PDB entry 6DWF | X-ray diffraction, 1.94 A resolution | chains A and G

[Chain A]
Name: Cationic trypsin
Organism: Bos taurus
Notes: EC 3.4.21.4
UniProt: P00760 (TRY1_BOVIN); the construct lacks a stretch of the UniProt sequence and is renumbered around it, so the offset changes along the chain: 16-34 = UniProt 24-42; 37-67 = UniProt 43-73; 69-125 = UniProt 74-130; 127-130 = UniProt 131-134; 6 more segments
Chain sequence (223 residues; each row starts with the number of its first residue; note: 10 numbers in that range are skipped by the numbering (no residue carries them; nothing is unmodelled there)):
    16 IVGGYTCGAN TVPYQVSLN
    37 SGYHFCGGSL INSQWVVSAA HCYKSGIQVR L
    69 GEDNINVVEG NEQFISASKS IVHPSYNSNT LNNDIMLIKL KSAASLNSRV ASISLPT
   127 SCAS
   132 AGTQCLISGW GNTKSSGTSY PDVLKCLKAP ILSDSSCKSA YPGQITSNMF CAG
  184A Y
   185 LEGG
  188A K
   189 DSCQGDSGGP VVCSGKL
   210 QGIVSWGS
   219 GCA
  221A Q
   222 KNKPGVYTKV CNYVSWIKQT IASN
Disulfides: Cys22-Cys157, Cys42-Cys58, Cys128-Cys232, Cys136-Cys201, Cys168-Cys182, Cys191-Cys220
Curated features (UniProtKB/Swiss-Prot):
  - active site (Charge relay system): His57, Asp102, Ser195
  - binding site (Ca(2+)): Glu70, Asn72, Val75, Glu80
  - binding site (substrate): Asp189, Ser190, Gln192, Gly193, Ser195
From the paper describing this entry:
  - conformationally variable residues (loop rearrangement): Val76 to Asn79, Ser96 to Thr98, Leu114 to Arg117

[Chain G]
Name: Kunitz-type inihibitor
Organism: Bauhinia bauhinioides
UniProt: Q6VEQ7 (Q6VEQ7_BAUBA); residues 1-163 here correspond to UniProt positions 19-181 (UniProt number = residue number + 18)
Chain sequence (169 residues; numbered -5 to 163; the number before each row is that of its first residue; numbers below 1 keep their minus sign (His-5 is residue -5)):
    -5 HHHHHHSSVV VDTNGQPVSN GADAYYLVPV SHGHAGLALA KIGNEAEPRA VVLDPHHRPG
    55 RPVRFESPLR INIIKESYFL NIKFGPSSSD SGVWDVIQQD PIGLAVKVTD TKSLLGPFKV
   115 EKEGEGYKIV YYPERGQTGL DIGLVHRNDK YYLAVKDGEP CVFKIRKAT
Disordered / not traced: -5 to 0
Differences from the reference sequence: expression tag (-5 to 0); engineered mutation Arg55 (Leu73 in Q6VEQ7)
From the paper describing this entry:
  - specificity-determining residues: Arg64
  - conformationally variable residues (loop rearrangement): His26 to His28, Ile36 to Asn38, Pro49 to His50, Ser82 to Asp84, Lys106 to Ser107, Glu128 to Gln131, His140 to Lys144

[Chain A / chain G interface]
Contacting residue pairs (49):
  Tyr39(A) with Val3(G); Pro11(G)
  Phe41(A) with Ile65(G)
  Cys42(A) with Ile65(G), hydrophobic
  His57(A) with Leu63(G); Ile65(G); Lys69(G), hydrogen bond (backbone-side chain); Tyr72(G), hydrogen bond (backbone-side chain)
  Tyr59(A) with Lys69(G), hydrogen bond (backbone-side chain)
  Lys60(A) with Val3(G)
  Asn97(A) with Phe73(G); Arg129(G), hydrogen bond (backbone-side chain); Gly130(G)
  Leu99(A) with Leu63(G), hydrophobic; Leu109(G), hydrophobic
  Ser147(A) with Ser82(G)
  Thr149(A) with Ala16(G)
  Tyr151(A) with Asn66(G), hydrogen bond
  Gln175(A) with Leu108(G); Arg129(G)
  Asp189(A) with Arg64(G), salt bridge
  Ser190(A) with Arg64(G), hydrogen bond
  Cys191(A) with Arg64(G)
  Gln192(A) with Asn14(G); Ser61(G); Pro62(G); Leu63(G), hydrogen bond (side chain-backbone); Arg64(G); Ile65(G); Asn66(G)
  Gly193(A) with Arg64(G), hydrogen bond (backbone-backbone); Ile65(G); Asn66(G)
  Asp194(A) with Arg64(G), hydrogen bond (backbone-backbone)
  Ser195(A) with Arg64(G), hydrogen bond (backbone-backbone); Ile65(G), hydrogen bond (side chain-backbone)
  Val213(A) with Arg64(G)
  Ser214(A) with Leu63(G); Arg64(G), hydrogen bond (backbone-backbone)
  Trp215(A) with Pro62(G); Leu63(G), hydrophobic; Arg64(G); Leu108(G), hydrophobic
  Gly216(A) with Pro62(G), hydrogen bond (backbone-backbone); Arg64(G)
  Ser217(A) with Leu108(G)
  Gly219(A) with Arg64(G), hydrogen bond (backbone-side chain)
  Cys220(A) with Arg64(G)
  Gly226(A) with Arg64(G)
Also at the interface, not in a pair above, chain A (32 interface residues in all): Cys58, Ser96, Ser146, Tyr172, Tyr228
Also at the interface, not in a pair above, chain G (19 interface residues in all): Ile67
The authors on this interface:
  - specific contacts: His57(A)-Tyr72(G) (hydrogen bond), Tyr59(A)-Lys69(G) (hydrogen bond), Asn97(A)-Arg129(G) (hydrogen bond), Tyr151(A)-Asn66(G) (hydrogen bond), Gln175(A)-Arg129(G) (hydrogen bond), Asp189(A)-Arg64(G), Ser190(A)-Arg64(G) (hydrogen bond), Gln192(A)-Leu63(G) (hydrogen bond), Gly193(A)-Arg64(G), Ser214(A)-Arg64(G), Gly216(A)-Pro62(G) (backbone contact), Lys69(G)-His57(A) (hydrogen bond), Gly130(G)-Asn97(A) (hydrophobic contact)
  - interface residues, chain G: Val3(G), Ala16(G), Ser61(G), Arg64(G)

[Overview]
Chain A and chain G form an interface of 32 and 19 residues respectively, with 14 hydrogen bonds and 1 salt
bridge. Polar contacts include Asp189(A)-Arg64(G), His57(A)-Lys69(G) and His57(A)-Tyr72(G). The authors report
hydrogen bonds between His57(A) and Tyr72(G), Tyr59(A) and Lys69(G) and Asn97(A) and Arg129(G) among others;
contacts between Asp189(A) and Arg64(G), Gly193(A) and Arg64(G) and Ser214(A) and Arg64(G); a backbone contact
between Gly216(A) and Pro62(G). From the paper: interface residues Val3(G), Ala16(G) and Ser61(G) among
others; the specificity determinant Arg64(G).
Chain A is Cationic trypsin (Bos taurus) and chain G is Kunitz-type inihibitor (Bauhinia bauhinioides); the
structure, Crystal structure of complex of BBKI mutant, L55R with Bovine Trypsin, was determined by X-ray
diffraction (same publication as 6DWH and 6DWU).
